1COY - chain A; structure by X-ray diffraction, 1.80 A resolution.

# Chain A
Molecule: Cholesterol oxidase
From: Brevibacterium sterolicum
Notes: EC 1.1.3.6
UniProtKB: P22637 (CHOD_BREST); residues 1-507 here correspond to UniProt positions 46-552 (UniProt number = residue number + 45)
Amino-acid sequence (507 residues; numbered 1 to 507; the number before each row is that of its first residue):
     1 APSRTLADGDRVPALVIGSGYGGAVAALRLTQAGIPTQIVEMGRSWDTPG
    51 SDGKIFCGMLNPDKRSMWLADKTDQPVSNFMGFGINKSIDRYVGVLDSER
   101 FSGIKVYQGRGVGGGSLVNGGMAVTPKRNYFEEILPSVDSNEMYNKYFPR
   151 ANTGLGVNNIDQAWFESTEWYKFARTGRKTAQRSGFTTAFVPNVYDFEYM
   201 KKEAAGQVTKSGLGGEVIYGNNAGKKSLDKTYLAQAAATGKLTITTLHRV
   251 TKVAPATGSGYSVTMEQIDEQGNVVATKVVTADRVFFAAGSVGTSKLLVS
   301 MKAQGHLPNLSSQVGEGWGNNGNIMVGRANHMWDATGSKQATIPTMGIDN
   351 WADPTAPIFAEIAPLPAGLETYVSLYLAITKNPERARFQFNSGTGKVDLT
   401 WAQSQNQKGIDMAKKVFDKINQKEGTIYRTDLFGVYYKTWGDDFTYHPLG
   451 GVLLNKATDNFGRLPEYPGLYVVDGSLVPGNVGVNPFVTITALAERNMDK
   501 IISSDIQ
Not modelled in the structure: 1-3, 434-435, 507
Sequence notes: conflict Y437 (Phe482 in P22637), A492 (Arg537 in P22637)
Swiss-Prot annotation at these positions:
  - active site (Proton acceptor): E361, H447
  - binding site (FAD): Y21, G22, E41, G115, N119, G120, M122, V250, G475, F487
Ligand contacts:
  - 3-beta-hydroxy-5-androsten-17-one (AND): M59, Q75, P76, V77, F83, N119, G120, M122, V217, I218, M325, T342, P344, E361, A363, P364, P366, L375, L377, Y446
  - FAD (flavin-adenine dinucleotide): I17, G18, S19, G20, Y21, G22, V40, E41, M42, G43, L96, Y107, Q108, G109, R110, G111, G114, G115, S116, V118, N119, G120, G121, M122, I218, H248, R249, V250, A288, A289, G290, S291, G293, L297, Y446, H447, D474, G475, N485, P486, F487, I490

# In short
Chain A binds 3-beta-hydroxy-5-androsten-17-one and flavin-adenine dinucleotide. From UniProt: active-site
residues E361 and H447 and 10 FAD-binding residues.
Chain A is Cholesterol oxidase (Brevibacterium sterolicum); the structure, Crystal structure of cholesterol
oxidase complexed with a steroid substrate. implications for FAD dependent alcohol oxidases, was determined by
X-ray diffraction, deposited together with 3COX.
